PDB entry 5UDK | X-ray diffraction, 1.65 A resolution | chains A and B

== Chain A ==
Molecule: Interferon-induced protein with tetratricopeptide repeats 1
Source organism: Homo sapiens
UniProt: P09914 (IFIT1_HUMAN); numbering as in UniProt (aligned over 1-478)
Chain sequence (479 residues; row label = number of the first residue in the row; numbering starts at 0):
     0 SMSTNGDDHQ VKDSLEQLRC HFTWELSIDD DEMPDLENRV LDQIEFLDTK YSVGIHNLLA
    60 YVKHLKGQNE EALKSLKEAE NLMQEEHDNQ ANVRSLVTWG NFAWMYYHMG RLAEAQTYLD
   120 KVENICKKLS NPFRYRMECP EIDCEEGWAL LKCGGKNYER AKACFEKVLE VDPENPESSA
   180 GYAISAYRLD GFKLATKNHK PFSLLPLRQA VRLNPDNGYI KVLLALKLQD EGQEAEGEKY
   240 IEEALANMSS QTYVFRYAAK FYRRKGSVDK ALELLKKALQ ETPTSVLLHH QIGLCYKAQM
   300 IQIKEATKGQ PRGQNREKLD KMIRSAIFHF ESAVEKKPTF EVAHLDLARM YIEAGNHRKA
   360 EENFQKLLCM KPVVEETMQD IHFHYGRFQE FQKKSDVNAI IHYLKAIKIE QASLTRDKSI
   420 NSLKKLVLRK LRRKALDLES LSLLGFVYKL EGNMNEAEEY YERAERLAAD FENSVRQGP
Unresolved in the structure: 0-7, 469-478
Construct notes: expression tag (0); engineered mutation Glu-457 (Leu in P09914), Glu-464 (Leu in P09914)
Ion coordination: Ca2+ site 1 near Asp-47 (its only coordinating residue here); Ca2+ site 2 near Glu-77 (its only coordinating residue here)
Swiss-Prot annotation at these positions:
  - binding site (mRNA): Trp-147
  - binding site (RNA): Gly-190, Lys-259, His-289, Gln-290, Lys-336
  - mutagenesis: Asp-34 (D34A: Abolishes PPP-RNA-binding), Arg-38 (R38A: Loss of capped RNA-binding; R38M: Abolishes PPP-RNA-binding), Gln-42 (Q42A: Decreased capped RNA-binding. Decreased translation inhibition of viral RNAs lacking 2'-O-methylation of the 5' cap; Q42E: Reduced PPP-RNA-binding. Decreased capped RNA-binding ...), Leu-46 (L46A: Decreased capped RNA-binding. Decreased translation inhibition of viral RNAs lacking 2'-O-methylation of the 5' cap), Thr-48 (T48A: No effect on capped RNA-binding), Trp-147 (W147F: Decreased capped RNA-binding. Decreased translation inhibition of viral RNAs lacking 2'-O-methylation of the 5' cap; W147M: Loss of capped RNA-binding ...), Lys-151 (K151M: Loss of capped RNA-binding. Loss of translation inhibition of viral RNAs lacking 2'-O-methylation of the 5' cap), Tyr-157 (Y157F: Reduced PPP-RNA-binding. Reduced capped RNA-binding. Loss of capped RNA-binding and decreased translation inhibition of viral RNAs lacking 2'-O-methylation of the 5' cap ...), Glu-176 (E176A: Decreased capped RNA-binding. Decreased translation inhibition of viral RNAs lacking 2'-O-methylation of the 5' cap), Arg-187 (R187A: Loss of capped RNA-binding. Loss of translation inhibition of viral RNAs lacking 2'-O-methylation of the 5' cap; R187H: Abolishes PPP-RNA-binding. Loss of capped RNA-binding ...), Asn-216 (N216A: No effect on capped RNA-binding; N216D: No effect on capped RNA-binding), Tyr-218 (Y218A: Decreased capped RNA-binding. Decreased translation inhibition of viral RNAs lacking 2'-O-methylation of the 5' cap), 3 further mutagenesis entries in UniProt
What the authors report for this chain:
  - binding site for the 4-nt RNA strand (chain B): Arg-38
  - mutagenesis - R38A, K151M: decreased binding to the 4-nt RNA strand (chain B)
  - mutagenesis - R38A, K151M: abolished binding to PPP-RNA
  - mutagenesis - W147M, Y157F, R187H, Q290E: decreased binding to Cap0-HCoV RNA
  - mutagenesis - N216D: unchanged binding to Gppp-RNA
  - mutagenesis - Q42A, Y157F, Y218A: decreased binding to capped RNA
  - mutagenesis - W147F, N216A: unchanged binding to m7Gppp-RNA
  - mutagenesis - W147M: abolished binding to m7Gppp-RNA
  - mutagenesis - R187A, R187H: abolished binding to capped RNA

== Chain B ==
Molecule: 4-nt RNA strand
Sequence (4 nucleotides; each row starts with the number of its first residue):
     1 XAAA
Modified residues: ATP (adenosine-5'-triphosphate) at position 1

== How chain A and chain B interact ==
Pairs across the interface - 36 pairs, chain A then chain B:
  Arg-38(A) / ATP_1(B)
  Leu-150(A) / ATP_1(B)
  Lys-151(A) / ATP_1(B)
  Gly-154(A) / ATP_1(B)
  Tyr-157(A) / ATP_1(B)
  Tyr-186(A) / A2(B)  phosphate contact
  Arg-187(A) / ATP_1(B)
  Arg-187(A) / A2(B)  salt bridge to the phosphate
  Gly-190(A) / A4(B)  hydrogen bond to the base
  Phe-191(A) / ATP_1(B)
  Leu-193(A) / A4(B)  base contact
  Ala-194(A) / A4(B)  base contact
  Tyr-218(A) / ATP_1(B)
  Tyr-252(A) / ATP_1(B)
  Arg-255(A) / ATP_1(B)
  Tyr-256(A) / ATP_1(B)
  Tyr-256(A) / A2(B)  hydrogen bond to the phosphate
  Lys-259(A) / A3(B)  salt bridge to the phosphate
  Arg-262(A) / A3(B)  salt bridge to the phosphate
  Arg-262(A) / A4(B)  salt bridge to the phosphate
  Leu-286(A) / ATP_1(B)
  Leu-286(A) / A2(B)  base contact
  His-289(A) / A2(B)  hydrogen bond to the sugar
  His-289(A) / A3(B)  sugar contact
  Gln-290(A) / A2(B)  hydrogen bond to the phosphate
  Gln-290(A) / A3(B)  hydrogen bond to the phosphate
  Leu-293(A) / A3(B)  sugar contact
  Lys-336(A) / A2(B)  hydrogen bond to the base
  Phe-339(A) / A2(B)  stacking on the base
  Val-341(A) / A2(B)  base contact
  Val-341(A) / A3(B)  base contact
  Leu-344(A) / A3(B)  base contact
  Asp-345(A) / A3(B)  hydrogen bond to the sugar
  Val-372(A) / ATP_1(B)
  Val-373(A) / ATP_1(B)
  Asp-379(A) / A3(B)  hydrogen bond to the base
Interface residues without a listed pair, chain A (35 interface residues in all): Gly-153, Arg-263, Val-285, Glu-340, Thr-376, Leu-413

== Summary ==
35 residues of chain A and 4 residues of chain B are in contact; the contacts include 8 hydrogen bonds, 4 salt
bridges and 1 aromatic stacking contact. Polar pairs include Gly-190(A)/A4(B), Lys-336(A)/A2(B) and
Asp-379(A)/A3(B). From the paper: a binding site for the 4-nt RNA strand (chain B) at Arg-38(A); W147M, Y157F
and R187H of chain A, among others, reduce binding to Cap0-HCoV RNA; 12 substitutions were tested in all.
Chain A is Interferon-induced protein with tetratricopeptide repeats 1 (Homo sapiens) and chain B is a 4-nt
RNA strand; the structure, IFIT1 monomeric mutant (L457E/L464E) with PPP-AAAA, was determined by X-ray
diffraction, deposited together with 5UDI, 5UDJ and 5UDL.
